Entry 3UD6 (X-ray diffraction, 2.09 A resolution); this record covers chain A.

# Chain A
Name: Retro-aldolase
From: Artificial gene
Chain sequence (258 residues; row label = number of the first residue in the row):
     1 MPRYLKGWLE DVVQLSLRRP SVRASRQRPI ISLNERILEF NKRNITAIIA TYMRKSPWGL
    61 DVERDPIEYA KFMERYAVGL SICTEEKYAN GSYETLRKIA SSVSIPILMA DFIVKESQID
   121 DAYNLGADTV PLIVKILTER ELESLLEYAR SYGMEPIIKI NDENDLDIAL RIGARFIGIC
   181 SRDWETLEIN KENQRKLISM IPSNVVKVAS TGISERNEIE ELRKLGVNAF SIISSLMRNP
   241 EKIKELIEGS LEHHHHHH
Unresolved in the structure: 1, 250-258
Glycans and other covalent adducts: 1-(6-methoxynaphthalen-2-yl)butane-1,3-dione (3NK) linked to Lys159
Ligand contacts: 1-(6-methoxynaphthalen-2-yl)butane-1,3-dione (3NK): Met53, Ser81, Cys83, Glu85, Ala89, Leu108, Ala110, Asp111, Phe112, Pro131, Ile133, Ile157, Trp184, Ser231, Ile233
From the paper describing this entry:
  - catalytic residues: Lys159
  - binding site for 1-(6-methoxynaphthalen-2-yl)butane-1,3-dione: Thr51, Met53, Ser81, Ala110, Phe112, Ile133, Lys159, Trp184, Ser210, Ser231
  - conformationally variable residues: Lys159
  - mutagenesis - W8A, T51A, T51I, T51L, T51V/S81A, T51V/S81A/S210A/S231A, M53A, P57A, W58A, S81V, C83A, C83T, L108A, F112A, I133A, I157A, K159A, W184A, S210A, S210A/S231A (>50 fold), S231A, I233A, I233G: decreased catalytic activity

# In short
Covalently linked 1-(6-methoxynaphthalen-2-yl)butane-1,3-dione: at Lys159. The paper reports the catalytic
residue Lys159; W8A, T51A and T51I, among others, reduce catalytic activity; 23 substitutions were tested in
all.
Chain A is Retro-aldolase (Artificial gene); the structure, Structural analyses of covalent enzyme-substrate
analogue complexes reveal strengths and limitations of de novo enzyme design, was determined by X-ray
diffraction (same publication as 3NXF and 3O6Y).
